Entry 7KAL (electron microscopy, 4.00 A resolution); this record covers chains A and D of the 7 polymer chains in the assembly.

# Chain A
Molecule: Protein transport channel Sec61 complex, alpha subunit (Sec61)
From: Thermomyces lanuginosus
Sequence (480 residues; numbered 1 to 480; the number before each row is that of its first residue):
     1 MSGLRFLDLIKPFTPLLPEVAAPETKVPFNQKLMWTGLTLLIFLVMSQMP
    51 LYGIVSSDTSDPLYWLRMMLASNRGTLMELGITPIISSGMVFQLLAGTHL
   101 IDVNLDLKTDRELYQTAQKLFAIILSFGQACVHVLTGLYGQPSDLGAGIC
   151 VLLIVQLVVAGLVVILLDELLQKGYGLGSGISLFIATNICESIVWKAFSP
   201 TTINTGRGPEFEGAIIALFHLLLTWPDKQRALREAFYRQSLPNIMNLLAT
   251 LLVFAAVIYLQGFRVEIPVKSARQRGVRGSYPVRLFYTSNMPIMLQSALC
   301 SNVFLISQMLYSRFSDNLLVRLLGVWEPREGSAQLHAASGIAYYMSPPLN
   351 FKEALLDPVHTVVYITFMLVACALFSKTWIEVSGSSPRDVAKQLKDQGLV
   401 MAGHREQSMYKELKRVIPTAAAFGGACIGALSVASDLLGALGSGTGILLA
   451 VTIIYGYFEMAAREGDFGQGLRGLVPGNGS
Not modelled in the structure: 1-8, 59-70, 100-102, 329-334, 467-480

# Chain D
Molecule: Protein transport protein Sec63
From: Thermomyces lanuginosus
Sequence (719 residues; row label = number of the first residue in the row; note: 2 numbers in that range are skipped by the numbering (no residue carries them; nothing is unmodelled there); a row labelled like 184A-184B holds insertion residues (184A, then the next letters in order); numbers below 1 keep their minus sign (Gly-14 is residue -14)):
   -14 GGSGGSGGSGGSGGSMSSREYNYDENGQFFPFFVLTLTGLVTLPLTYSLL
    36 KPPKKVESTAPRIKSDFKPQHDDIIQNQKRKRLRKERRVKRAIAVVVGWA
    86 IIGYMVYLIIVTRRTA
   104 PKIWDPYEILGISRSADERAIARRYKRLSLLYHPDKVRPDPSKNETMEML
   154 NQRFVELTKAYKALTDEEIRNNYLQYGHPDG
184A-184B KQ
   185 SYSIGIALPKLIIEEGSGKYVLMLYASLLGILLPYIVGRWWYGSQRYTRE
   235 KVLAASAGNMFREYEGTMIGGPIVNALSTGEEYKEMLSGPKAEEGLAKVE
   285 KKVLALDEKILSAKDREVLRKIDNPVRRKALALLWAYLNRIDLEDPVLNE
   335 EKYEAGSIALSLTESFTAIALAFGNLIPIIGAYRISQCIVQAISPGSSPL
   385 LQLPYFTPKVVESVEGADVKTHLSVQKYLDMPEERRRSLTVGPGLLTEDQ
   435 YNSAIAVAKQLPLFAISKAFFKVAGERVVTPSSLVQLVIKGRIIPPGSTG
   485 VPDVTEKDLEDIDPDEADVNAIIGRKGATKPSGKSGDENDGDRVQPPLAH
   535 APYLPRDHPPRWHIFLADAKQGKIAVPPFTFTTFDKPIFDEQGKPTFNMQ
   585 TLRMQFQAPPQVGNFSFVLHMISDSYMGFDVKQEITLQVEDPSKAAVLQE
   635 EDDISEPDEDSIAGQMQALKTGVPPKKKKVVESDDDESDTEGDEEDTSET
   685 DTETDTDEEGSGTGENLYFQ
Not modelled in the structure: -14 to 5, 36-44, 104-183, 184A-184B, 482-526, 571-579, 626-704

# Chain A / chain D interface
Pairs across the interface (31):
  Asn30(A) - Trp224(D)
  Gln31(A) - Trp225(D)
  Met34(A) - Trp224(D)  hydrophobic
  Met34(A) - Trp225(D)
  Leu41(A) - Leu217(D)  hydrophobic
  Met49(A) - Tyr209(D)
  Phe198(A) - Leu25(D)  hydrophobic
  Pro200(A) - Phe18(D)  hydrophobic
  Pro200(A) - Ala191(D)
  Thr201(A) - Gly189(D)  hydrogen bond (side chain-backbone)
  Thr201(A) - Ile190(D)
  Thr202(A) - Ile188(D)
  Thr202(A) - Gly189(D)  hydrogen bond (backbone-backbone)
  Ile203(A) - Ser187(D)
  Ile203(A) - Ile188(D)  hydrophobic
  Asn204(A) - Ser187(D)  hydrogen bond (backbone-backbone)
  Pro209(A) - Phe14(D)  hydrophobic
  Phe211(A) - Phe14(D)  hydrophobic
  Phe211(A) - Ala191(D)  hydrophobic
  Ile216(A) - Thr21(D)
  Phe219(A) - Leu20(D)  hydrophobic
  His220(A) - Phe14(D)
  His220(A) - Phe17(D)
  Leu223(A) - Phe17(D)  hydrophobic
  Gln274(A) - Ser466(D)
  Gln274(A) - Gln591(D)
  Arg275(A) - Glu460(D)
  Arg275(A) - Thr464(D)
  Arg275(A) - Ser467(D)
  Arg275(A) - Leu468(D)
  Gly276(A) - Ala458(D)
Other interface residues (no listed pair), chain A (26 interface residues in all): Leu38, Thr205, Ile215, Arg273, Val277, Arg278
Other interface residues (no listed pair), chain D (31 interface residues in all): Tyr6, Ile94, Ser185, Tyr186, Val221, Ser228, Gln229, Val457, Gly459

# In short
Chain A and chain D form an interface of 26 and 31 residues respectively; the contacts include 3 hydrogen
bonds. Polar pairs include Thr201(A)-Gly189(D), Thr202(A)-Gly189(D) and Asn204(A)-Ser187(D).
Chain A is Protein transport channel Sec61 complex, alpha subunit (Sec61) and chain D is Protein transport
protein Sec63, both from Thermomyces lanuginosus; the structure, Cryo-EM structure of the Sec complex from T.
lanuginosus, wild-type, class with Sec62, plug-open conformation, was determined by electron microscopy (same
publication as 7KAH, 7KAI, 7KAJ, 7KAK, 7KAM, 7KAN and 8 further entries).
